PDB entry 9OUT | electron microscopy, 4.30 A resolution (low resolution: residue-level contacts below are approximate; hydrogen-bond / salt-bridge calls are withheld) | chains I and P of the 15 polymer chains in the assembly

[Chain I (and P)]
Protein: Speckle-type POZ protein
Organism: Homo sapiens
Notes: chain P of this document is another copy of the same molecule, construct and numbering; everything in this record applies to it too
Reference sequence: O43791 (SPOP_HUMAN); numbering as in UniProt (aligned over 1-374)
Chain sequence (374 residues; numbered 1 to 374; the number before each row is that of its first residue):
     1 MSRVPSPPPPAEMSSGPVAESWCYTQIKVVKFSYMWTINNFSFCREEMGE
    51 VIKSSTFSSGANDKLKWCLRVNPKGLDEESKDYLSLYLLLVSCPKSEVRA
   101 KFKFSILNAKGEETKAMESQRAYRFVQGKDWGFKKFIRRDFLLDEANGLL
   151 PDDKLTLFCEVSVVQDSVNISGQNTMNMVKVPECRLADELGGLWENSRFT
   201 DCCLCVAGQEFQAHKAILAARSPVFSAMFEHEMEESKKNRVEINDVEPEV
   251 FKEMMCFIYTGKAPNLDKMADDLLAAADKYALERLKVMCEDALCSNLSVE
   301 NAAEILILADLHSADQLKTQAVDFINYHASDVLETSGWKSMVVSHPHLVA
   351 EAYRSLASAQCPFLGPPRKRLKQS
Not modelled in the structure: 1-29, 165-374 (chain P: 1-19, 366-374)
UniProt features mapped onto this chain:
  - region: Y123 to F133 (Important for binding substrate proteins), L186 to I217 (Important for homodimerization)
What the authors report for this chain:
  - disease-associated variants - E47K (14 +/- 2-fold), E78K (18 +/- 4-fold): increased binding to BRD3
  - disease-associated variants - E47K, E78K: unchanged binding to BRD3 peptide
  - disease-associated variants - E47K, E78K: increased binding to Cul3/Rbx1 complex
  - mutagenesis - V51E: unchanged binding to Cul3
  - mutagenesis - M48I/E78K, R70Q/E78K, E78K/G128S, E78K/K134N, S96R: unchanged catalytic activity on BRD3
  - disease-associated variants - E47K, E78K: increased catalytic activity on BRD3
  - mutagenesis - V51E: decreased catalytic activity on BRD3
  - mutagenesis - D77E: increased catalytic activity
  - disease-associated variants - E47K, E78K: decreased localization to nuclear speckles
  - mutagenesis - V51E: unchanged localization to nuclear speckles
  - disease-associated variants - M48I, R70L, R70Q, G128S, K134N: decreased catalytic activity
  - disease-associated variants - M48I, G128S: unchanged binding to peptide
  - disease-associated variants - K134N (11-fold): decreased binding to substrate peptide
  - disease-associated variants - K134N (11-fold): decreased binding to full-length SPOP K134N

[How chain I and chain P interact]
Residue-residue contacts (10):
  K95(I) with S96(P); E97(P); Q165(P)
  S96(I) with E97(P); Q165(P)
  E97(I) with E97(P); R124(P)
  V98(I) with E97(P)
  R99(I) with Y123(P); R124(P)
Interface residues without a listed pair, chain I (6 interface residues in all): P94
Interface residues without a listed pair, chain P (8 interface residues in all): K95, V98, R99

[Overview]
6 residues of chain I face 8 of chain P across their interface. The paper reports that M48I, R70L and R70Q of
chain I, among others, reduce catalytic activity; E47K and E78K of chain I increase binding to BRD3; 14
substitutions were tested in all.
Both chains are Speckle-type POZ protein (Homo sapiens). Entry 9OUT (SPOP double donut locally refined MATH
domains) was determined by electron microscopy together with 9OUU and 9OUW from the same study.
